Entry 8OUZ (electron microscopy, 2.20 A resolution); this record covers chains A and C of the 4 polymer chains in the assembly.

# Chain A
Protein: DNA repair protein RAD51 homolog 2
From: Homo sapiens
Reference sequence: O15315 (RA51B_HUMAN), isoform O15315-1; numbering as in UniProt (aligned over 1-350)
Chain sequence (350 residues; row label = number of the first residue in the row):
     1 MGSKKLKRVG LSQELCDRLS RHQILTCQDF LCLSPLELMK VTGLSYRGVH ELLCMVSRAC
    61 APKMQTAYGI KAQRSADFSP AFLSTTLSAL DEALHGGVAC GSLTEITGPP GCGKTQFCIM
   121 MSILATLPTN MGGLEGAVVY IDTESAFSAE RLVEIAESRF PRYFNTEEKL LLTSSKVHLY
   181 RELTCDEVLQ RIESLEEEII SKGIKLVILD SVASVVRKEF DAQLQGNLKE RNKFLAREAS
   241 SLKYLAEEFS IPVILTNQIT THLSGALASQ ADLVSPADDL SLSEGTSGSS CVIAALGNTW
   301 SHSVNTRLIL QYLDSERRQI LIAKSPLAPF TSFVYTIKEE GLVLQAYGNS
Disordered / not traced: 1-3, 74-350
What the authors report for this chain:
  - catalytic residues: E144 (by similarity / conservation)

# Chain C
Protein: DNA repair protein RAD51 homolog 4
From: Homo sapiens
Reference sequence: O75771 (RA51D_HUMAN); residue numbers follow UniProt; this construct covers 1-328
Chain sequence (328 residues; row label = number of the first residue in the row):
     1 MGVLRVGLCP GLTEEMIQLL RSHRIKTVVD LVSADLEEVA QKCGLSYKAL VALRRVLLAQ
    61 FSAFPVNGAD LYEELKTSTA ILSTGIGSLD KLLDAGLYTG EVTEIVGGPG SGKTQVCLCM
   121 AANVAHGLQQ NVLYVDSNGG LTASRLLQLL QAKTQDEEEQ AEALRRIQVV HAFDIFQMLD
   181 VLQELRGTVA QQVTGSSGTV KVVVVDSVTA VVSPLLGGQQ REGLALMMQL ARELKTLARD
   241 LGMAVVVTNH ITRDRDSGRL KPALGRSWSF VPSTRILLDT IEGAGASGGR RMACLAKSSR
   301 QPTGFQEMVD IGTWGTSEQS ATLQGDQT
Disordered / not traced: 1, 282-286, 315-328
Metal / ion sites: Mg2+: T114 (together with ATP)
Ligand contacts:
  - ATP (adenosine-5'-triphosphate), molecule 1: G108, P109, G110, S111, G112, K113, T114, Q115, N138, R145, Q148, G288, R291, I311, G312
  - ATP, molecule 2: F270, K297, S298, S299, R300, Q301, P302, T303
What the authors report for this chain:
  - binding site for ATP: K113
  - Mg2+ coordination: T114
  - Mg2+ coordination through a water molecule: D206

# Chain A / chain C interface
Pairs across the interface (7; chain A residue first):
  L36(A) - L215(C)
  L36(A) - G223(C)
  L36(A) - L226(C)  hydrophobic
  E37(A) - G217(C)
  E37(A) - G218(C)
  E37(A) - Q220(C)
  K40(A) - Q220(C)
Also at the interface, not in a pair above, chain A (4 interface residues in all): Y46
Also at the interface, not in a pair above, chain C (9 interface residues in all): D174, F176, E222

# In short
The interface between chain A and chain C involves 4 residues on one side and 9 on the other. Ligands of chain
C: ATP. From the paper: the catalytic residue E144(A); a binding site for ATP at K113(C).
Chain A is DNA repair protein RAD51 homolog 2 and chain C is DNA repair protein RAD51 homolog 4, both from
Homo sapiens; the structure, Human RAD51B-RAD51C-RAD51D-XRCC2 (BCDX2) complex, 2.2 A resolution, was
determined by electron microscopy, deposited together with 8OUY.
